2A5F - chains A and B; structure by X-ray diffraction, 2.02 A resolution.

# Chain A
Molecule: ADP-ribosylation factor 6
Organism: Homo sapiens
Reference sequence: P62330 (ARF6_HUMAN); residues 2-175 here correspond to UniProt positions 1-174 (UniProt number = residue number - 1)
Amino-acid sequence (175 residues; row label = number of the first residue in the row):
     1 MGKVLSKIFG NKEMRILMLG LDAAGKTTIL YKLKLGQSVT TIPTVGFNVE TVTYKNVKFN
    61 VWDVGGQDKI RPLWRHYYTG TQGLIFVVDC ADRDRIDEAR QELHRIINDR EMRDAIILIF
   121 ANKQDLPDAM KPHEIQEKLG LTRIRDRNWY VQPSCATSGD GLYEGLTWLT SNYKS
Not modelled in the structure: 1-11, 174-175
Differences from the reference sequence: initiating methionine (1)
Metal / ion sites: Mg2+: Thr27, Thr44 (together with GTP)
Residues lining bound ligands: GTP (guanosine-5'-triphosphate): Leu21, Asp22, Ala23, Ala24, Gly25, Lys26, Thr27, Thr28, Thr41, Pro43, Thr44, Val64, Gly65, Gly66, Gln67, Asn122, Lys123, Asp125, Leu126, Ser154, Cys155, Ala156, Thr157

# Chain B
Molecule: Cholera enterotoxin, A chain
Organism: Vibrio cholerae
Notes: EC 2.4.2.36; fragment: Cholera toxin A1 subunit
Reference sequence: P01555 (CHTA_VIBCH); residues 1-192 here correspond to UniProt positions 19-210 (UniProt number = residue number + 18)
Amino-acid sequence (193 residues; each row starts with the number of its first residue; numbering starts at 0):
     0 SNDDKLYRAD SRPPDEIKQS GGLMPRGQSE YFDRGTQMNI NLYDHARGTQ TGFVRHDDGY
    60 VSTSISLRSA HLVGQTILSG HSTYYIYVIA TAPNMFNVND VLGAYSPHPD DQDVSALGGI
   120 PYSQIYGWYR VHFGVLDEQL HRNRGYRDRY YSNLDIAPAA DGYGLAGFPP EHRAWREEPW
   180 IHHAPPGSGN APR
Not modelled in the structure: 0-2, 188-192
Differences from the reference sequence: cloning artifact (0); engineered mutation Asp110 (Glu128 in P01555), Asp112 (Glu130 in P01555), Ser187 (Cys205 in P01555)
UniProt features mapped onto this chain:
  - binding site (NAD(+)): Arg7 to Ser10, Met23 to Arg25
Metal / ion sites: Na+: Thr90, Tyr150, Leu153
Residues lining bound ligands: NAD (nicotinamide-adenine-dinucleotide): Tyr6, Arg7, Ala8, Asp9, Ser10, Arg11, Met23, Pro24, Arg25, Val53, Ser61, Thr62, Ser63, Val72, Ile76, Leu77, Asp110, Asp112

# How chain A and chain B interact
Contacting residue pairs (43):
  Arg15(A) - Arg148(B)  hydrogen bond (side chain-backbone)
  Arg15(A) - Tyr149(B)  hydrogen bond (side chain-backbone)
  Arg15(A) - Asn152(B)
  Arg15(A) - Leu153(B)
  Thr41(A) - Tyr30(B)
  Thr41(A) - Phe31(B)
  Ile42(A) - Tyr30(B)  hydrophobic
  Ile42(A) - Phe31(B)  hydrophobic
  Ile42(A) - Met37(B)  hydrophobic
  Pro43(A) - Tyr30(B)
  Val45(A) - Met37(B)  hydrophobic
  Val45(A) - Ile39(B)  hydrophobic
  Val45(A) - Leu116(B)
  Val45(A) - Gly117(B)
  Gly46(A) - Leu116(B)
  Phe47(A) - Ala91(B)  hydrophobic
  Phe47(A) - Asn93(B)
  Phe47(A) - Pro120(B)  hydrophobic
  Phe47(A) - Gln123(B)
  Phe47(A) - Tyr150(B)  hydrophobic
  Val49(A) - Tyr149(B)  hydrophobic
  Val49(A) - Tyr150(B)
  Glu50(A) - Tyr149(B)
  Thr51(A) - Tyr149(B)  hydrogen bond
  Asn60(A) - Tyr149(B)
  Trp62(A) - Tyr149(B)
  Trp62(A) - Tyr150(B)  hydrophobic
  Trp62(A) - Leu153(B)  hydrophobic
  Gln67(A) - Ile39(B)
  Lys69(A) - Leu164(B)
  Ile70(A) - Leu164(B)  hydrophobic
  Pro72(A) - Asp160(B)
  Leu73(A) - Phe95(B)  hydrophobic
  Leu73(A) - Asp160(B)
  Arg75(A) - Asp160(B)  salt bridge
  His76(A) - Pro92(B)
  His76(A) - Leu153(B)
  His76(A) - Pro157(B)
  His76(A) - Asp160(B)  salt bridge
  Tyr77(A) - Pro92(B)
  Tyr77(A) - Asn93(B)
  Thr79(A) - Asn152(B)  hydrogen bond (backbone-side chain)
  Thr79(A) - Leu153(B)
Other interface residues (no listed pair), chain A (22 interface residues in all): Thr40
Other interface residues (no listed pair), chain B (25 interface residues in all): Gln27, Gln36, Ser122, Ala156, Gly163

# In short
Chain A and chain B form an interface of 22 and 25 residues respectively, with 4 hydrogen bonds and 2 salt
bridges. Polar pairs include Arg75(A)-Asp160(B), His76(A)-Asp160(B) and Arg15(A)-Arg148(B). Ligands of chain
A: GTP. Chain B binds NAD.
Chain A is ADP-ribosylation factor 6 (Homo sapiens) and chain B is Cholera enterotoxin, A chain (Vibrio
cholerae); the structure, Cholera toxin A1 subunit bound to its substrate, NAD+, and its human protein
activator, ARF6, was determined by X-ray diffraction, deposited together with 2A5D and 2A5G.
